PDB entry 8JET | electron microscopy, 3.10 A resolution | chains A and B of the 4 polymer chains in the assembly

# Chain A (and B)
Molecule: Potassium channel SKOR
Source organism: Arabidopsis thaliana
Notes: chain B of this document is another copy of the same molecule, construct and numbering; everything in this record applies to it too
UniProt: Q9M8S6 (SKOR_ARATH); numbering as in UniProt (aligned over 1-828)
Sequence (828 residues; numbered 1 to 828; the number before each row is that of its first residue):
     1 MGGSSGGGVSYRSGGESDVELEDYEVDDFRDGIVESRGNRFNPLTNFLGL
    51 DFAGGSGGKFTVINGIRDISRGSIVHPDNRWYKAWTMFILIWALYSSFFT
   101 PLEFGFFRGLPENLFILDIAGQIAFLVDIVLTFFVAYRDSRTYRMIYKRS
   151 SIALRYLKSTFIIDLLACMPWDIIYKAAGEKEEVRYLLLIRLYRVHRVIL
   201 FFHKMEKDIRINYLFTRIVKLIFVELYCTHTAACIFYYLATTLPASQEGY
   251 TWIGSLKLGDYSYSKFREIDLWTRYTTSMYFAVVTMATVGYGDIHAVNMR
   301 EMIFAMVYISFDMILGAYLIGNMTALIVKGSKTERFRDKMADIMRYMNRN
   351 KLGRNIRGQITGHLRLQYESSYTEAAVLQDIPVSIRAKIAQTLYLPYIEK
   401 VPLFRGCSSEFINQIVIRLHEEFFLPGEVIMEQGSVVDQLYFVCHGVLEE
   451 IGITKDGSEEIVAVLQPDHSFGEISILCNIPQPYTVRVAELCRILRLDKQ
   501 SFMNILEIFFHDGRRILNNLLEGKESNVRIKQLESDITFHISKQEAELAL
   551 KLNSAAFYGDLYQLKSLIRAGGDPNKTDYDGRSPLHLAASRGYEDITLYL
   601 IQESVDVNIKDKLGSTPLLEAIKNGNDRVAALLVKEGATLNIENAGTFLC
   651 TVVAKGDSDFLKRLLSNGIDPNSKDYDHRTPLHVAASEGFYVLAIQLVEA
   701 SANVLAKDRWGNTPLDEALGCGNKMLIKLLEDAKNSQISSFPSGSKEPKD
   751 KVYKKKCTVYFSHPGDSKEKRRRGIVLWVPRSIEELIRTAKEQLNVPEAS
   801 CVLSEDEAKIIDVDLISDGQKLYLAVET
Disordered / not traced: 1-73, 452-460, 523-528, 741-828 (chain B: 1-72, 437-438, 450-461, 741-828)
UniProt features mapped onto this chain:
  - binding site (a nucleoside 3',5'-cyclic phosphate): Leu403 to Gly523
What the authors report for this chain:
  - contacts within the chain: Asp128-Arg197, Asp164-Arg197

# Chain A / chain B interface
Residue-residue contacts (49):
  Glu206(A) - Arg337(B)  salt bridge
  Ile209(A) - Met344(B)  hydrophobic
  Tyr213(A) - Glu334(B)  hydrogen bond
  Arg217(A) - Glu334(B)  salt bridge
  Gly249(A) - Gly259(B)
  Gly249(A) - Asp260(B)
  Tyr250(A) - Asp260(B)
  Tyr250(A) - Tyr261(B)
  Ser255(A) - Gly259(B)
  Phe281(A) - Tyr291(B)
  Thr285(A) - Tyr291(B)  hydrogen bond
  Thr288(A) - Thr288(B)
  Val289(A) - Val289(B)
  Gly290(A) - Val289(B)
  Gly290(A) - Gly290(B)
  Tyr291(A) - Gly290(B)
  Tyr291(A) - Tyr291(B)
  Gly292(A) - Tyr291(B)
  His295(A) - Asp293(B)  salt bridge
  Ala296(A) - Tyr280(B)
  Val297(A) - Leu258(B)
  Val297(A) - Gly259(B)
  Met299(A) - Trp272(B)
  Met299(A) - Thr276(B)
  Met302(A) - Leu258(B)  hydrophobic
  Met302(A) - Tyr280(B)  hydrophobic
  Met306(A) - Thr276(B)
  Met306(A) - Tyr280(B)
  Met306(A) - Val283(B)  hydrophobic
  Ile309(A) - Ala287(B)  hydrophobic
  Met313(A) - Met286(B)  hydrophobic
  Ile314(A) - Ile222(B)  hydrophobic
  Ile314(A) - Met323(B)
  Ala317(A) - Ile320(B)  hydrophobic
  Ala317(A) - Met323(B)  hydrophobic
  Tyr318(A) - Ile327(B)  hydrophobic
  Gly321(A) - Thr324(B)
  Gly321(A) - Ile327(B)
  Asn322(A) - Ile327(B)
  Thr324(A) - Thr324(B)
  Ser371(A) - Arg349(B)  hydrogen bond (backbone-side chain)
  Val377(A) - Ile343(B)  hydrophobic
  Asp380(A) - His363(B)
  Pro382(A) - His363(B)
  Ser384(A) - Gly427(B)
  Ile385(A) - Ile360(B)  hydrophobic
  Leu393(A) - Asn350(B)
  Tyr562(A) - Asn479(B)
  Arg569(A) - Ile480(B)
Other interface residues (no listed pair), chain A (49 interface residues in all): Lys207, Leu214, Ile294, Ala305, Ile320, Ala325, Val328, Lys329, Tyr372, Lys388, Ile389, Thr392
Other interface residues (no listed pair), chain B (46 interface residues in all): Ile218, Glu225, Tyr263, Thr273, Thr277, Met279, Val284, Val328, Asp338, Ala341, Asp342, Leu352, Ile356, Gln359, Pro481

# Summary
The interface between chain A and chain B involves 49 residues on one side and 46 on the other; the contacts
include 3 hydrogen bonds and 3 salt bridges. Among the polar pairs are Glu206(A)-Arg337(B),
Arg217(A)-Glu334(B) and His295(A)-Asp293(B). The paper reports contacts within the chain involving Arg197(A),
Asp128(A) and Asp164(A).
Both chains are Potassium channel SKOR (Arabidopsis thaliana). Entry 8JET (Conformation 1 of the plant
potassium channel SKOR) was determined by electron microscopy, deposited together with 8JEC and 8JEU.
